Entry 5ZTL (X-ray diffraction, 1.85 A resolution); this record covers chain A.

== Chain A ==
Name: Chloride pumping rhodopsin
Source organism: Nonlabens marinus
UniProt: W8VZW3 (W8VZW3_9FLAO); residue numbers follow UniProt; this construct covers 1-272
Amino-acid sequence (275 residues; numbered -2 to 272; the number before each row is that of its first residue; numbers below 1 keep their minus sign (Pro-2 is residue -2)):
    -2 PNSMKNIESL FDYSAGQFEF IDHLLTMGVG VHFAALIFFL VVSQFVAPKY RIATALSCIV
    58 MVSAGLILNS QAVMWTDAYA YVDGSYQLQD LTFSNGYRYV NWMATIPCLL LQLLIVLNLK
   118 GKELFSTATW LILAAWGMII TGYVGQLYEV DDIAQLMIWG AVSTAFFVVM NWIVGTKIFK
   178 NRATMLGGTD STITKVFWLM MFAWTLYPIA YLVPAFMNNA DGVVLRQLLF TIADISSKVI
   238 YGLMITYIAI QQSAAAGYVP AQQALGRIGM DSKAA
Unresolved in the structure: -2 to 1, 118, 263-272
Differences from the reference sequence: expression tag (-2 to 0)
Covalent attachments: retinal (RET) linked to Lys235
Ligand contacts: retinal (RET): Tyr96, Trp99, Thr102, Ile103, Leu106, Met135, Ile136, Gly139, Gly157, Ser160, Thr161, Phe164, Trp201, Tyr204, Pro205, Tyr208, Asp231, Ser234

== Overview ==
Retinal is covalently linked to Lys235.
Chain A is Chloride pumping rhodopsin (Nonlabens marinus); the structure, Non-cryogenic structure of
light-driven chloride pump having an NTQ motif, was determined by X-ray diffraction, deposited together with
5ZTK.
